PDB entry 7P00 | electron microscopy, 2.71 A resolution | chains B and A of the 6 polymer chains in the assembly

Chain B:
Protein: Guanine nucleotide-binding protein G(I)/G(S)/G(T) subunit beta-1
From: Homo sapiens
UniProt: P62873 (GBB1_HUMAN); residues 2-340 here = UniProt positions 2-340
Amino-acid sequence (354 residues; numbered -13 to 340; the number before each row is that of its first residue; numbers below 1 keep their minus sign (Met-13 is residue -13)):
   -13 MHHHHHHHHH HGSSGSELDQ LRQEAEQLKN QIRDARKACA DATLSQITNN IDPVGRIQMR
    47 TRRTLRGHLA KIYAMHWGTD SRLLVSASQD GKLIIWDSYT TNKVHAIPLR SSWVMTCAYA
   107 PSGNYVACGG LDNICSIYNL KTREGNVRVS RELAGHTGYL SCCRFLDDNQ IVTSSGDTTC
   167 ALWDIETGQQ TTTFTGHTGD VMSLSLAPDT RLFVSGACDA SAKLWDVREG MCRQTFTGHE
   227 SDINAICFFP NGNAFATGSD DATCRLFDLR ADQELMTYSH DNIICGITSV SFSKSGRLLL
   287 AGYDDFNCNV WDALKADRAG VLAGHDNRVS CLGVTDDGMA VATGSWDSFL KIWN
Not modelled in the structure: -13 to 7
Construct notes: initiating methionine (-13); expression tag (-12 to 1)
Curated features (UniProtKB/Swiss-Prot):
  - modified residue: Ser2 (N-acetylserine), His266 (Phosphohistidine)

Chain A:
Protein: Guanine nucleotide-binding protein G(i) subunit alpha-1, Guanine nucleotide-binding protein G(s) subunit alpha isoforms short
From: Homo sapiens
UniProt: chimeric construct of P63096, A0A590UJY2: residues 1-184 from P63096 (GNAI1_HUMAN) positions 1-53 (offset varies); residues 200-377 from A0A590UJY2 positions 50-227 (UniProt number = residue number - 150)
Amino-acid sequence (246 residues; row label = number of the first residue in the row; note: 131 numbers in that range are skipped by the numbering (no residue carries them; nothing is unmodelled there)):
     1 MGCTLSAEDK AAVERSKMIE KQLQKDKQVY RATHRLLLLG ADNSGKSTIV KQ
   184 MRILHGGSGG SGGTSGIFET KFQVDKVNFH MFDVGGQRDE RRKWIQCFND VTAIIFVVDS
   244 SDYNRLQEAL NLFKSIWNNR WLRTISVILF LNKQDLLAEK VLAGKSKIED YFPEFARYTT
   304 PEDATPEPGE DPRVTRAKYF IRDEFLRIST ASGDGRHYCY PHFTCAVDTE NARRIFNDCK
   364 DIILQMNLRE YNLV
Not modelled in the structure: 1-2, 184-199
Construct notes: engineered mutation Glu20 (Asp in P63096), Lys21 (Arg in P63096), Gln22 (Asn in P63096), Gln24 (Arg in P63096), Lys25 (Glu in P63096), Lys27 (Gly in P63096), Gln28 (Glu in P63096), Val29 (Lys in P63096), Tyr30 (Ala in P63096), Arg31 (Ala in P63096), Ala32 (Arg in P63096), Thr33 (Glu in P63096), His34 (Val in P63096), Arg35 (Lys in P63096), Asp42 (Gly in P63096), Asn43 (Glu in P63096), Asp242 (Ala92 in A0A590UJY2), Asp245 (Ser95 in A0A590UJY2), Ala355 (Ile215 in A0A590UJY2), Ile358 (Val218 in A0A590UJY2), Lys363 (Arg223 in A0A590UJY2), Leu367 (Gln227 in A0A590UJY2), Gln368 (Arg228 in A0A590UJY2), Asn370 (His230 in A0A590UJY2), Glu373 (Gln233 in A0A590UJY2), Asn375 (Glu235 in A0A590UJY2), Val377 (Leu237 in A0A590UJY2); linker (185-199)
Curated features (UniProtKB/Swiss-Prot):
  - binding site (Mg(2+)): Ser47
  - lipidation: Gly2 (N-myristoyl glycine), Cys3 (S-palmitoyl cysteine)

Chain B / chain A interface:
Residue-residue contacts (45):
  Gly53(B) - Leu23(A)
  Leu55(B) - Leu23(A)
  Leu55(B) - Asp26(A)
  Leu55(B) - Lys27(A)
  Ala56(B) - Tyr30(A)
  Lys57(B) - Cys230(A)  hydrogen bond (side chain-backbone)
  Lys57(B) - Asn232(A)  hydrogen bond
  Lys57(B) - Asp233(A)
  Tyr59(B) - Gln229(A)  hydrogen bond (side chain-backbone)
  Tyr59(B) - Cys230(A)  hydrogen bond (side chain-backbone)
  Gln75(B) - Cys230(A)
  Asp76(B) - Tyr30(A)
  Lys78(B) - Leu23(A)
  Lys78(B) - Asp26(A)
  Asn88(B) - Val13(A)
  Asn88(B) - Ser16(A)
  Lys89(B) - Ser16(A)  hydrogen bond (backbone-side chain)
  Lys89(B) - Ile19(A)
  Lys89(B) - Glu20(A)  salt bridge
  Lys89(B) - Leu23(A)
  Val90(B) - Arg15(A)  hydrogen bond (backbone-side chain)
  His91(B) - Arg15(A)
  Ala92(B) - Ile19(A)  hydrophobic
  Trp99(B) - Phe215(A)
  Trp99(B) - Cys230(A)
  Trp99(B) - Phe231(A)  hydrophobic
  Leu117(B) - Gln220(A)  hydrogen bond (backbone-side chain)
  Leu117(B) - Trp227(A)  hydrophobic
  Leu117(B) - Phe231(A)  hydrophobic
  Asn119(B) - Gln220(A)  hydrogen bond
  Thr143(B) - Gly219(A)
  Tyr145(B) - Gln220(A)
  Tyr145(B) - Lys226(A)
  Met188(B) - Lys226(A)
  Cys204(B) - Glu223(A)
  Cys204(B) - Lys226(A)
  Asp228(B) - Lys226(A)  salt bridge
  Asp246(B) - Lys226(A)  salt bridge
  Asp290(B) - Arg263(A)  salt bridge
  Asp290(B) - Trp264(A)
  Arg314(B) - Gln229(A)  hydrogen bond
  Arg314(B) - Trp264(A)
  Trp332(B) - Gln229(A)
  Trp332(B) - Asn232(A)
  Trp332(B) - Trp264(A)  hydrophobic
Also at the interface, not in a pair above, chain B (29 interface residues in all): Met101, Gly144, Asp186, Asn230
Also at the interface, not in a pair above, chain A (26 interface residues in all): Ala12, Glu202, Val217, Arg225

Summary:
29 residues of chain B face 26 of chain A across their interface; the contacts include 9 hydrogen bonds and 4
salt bridges. Polar pairs include Lys89(B)-Glu20(A), Asp228(B)-Lys226(A) and Asp246(B)-Lys226(A). UniProt
lists Mg2+-binding residue Ser47(A) on chain A.
Chain B is Guanine nucleotide-binding protein G(I)/G(S)/G(T) subunit beta-1 and chain A is Guanine
nucleotide-binding protein G(i) subunit alpha-1, Guanine nucleotide-binding protein G(s) subunit alpha
isoforms short, both from Homo sapiens; the structure, Human Neurokinin 1 receptor (NK1R) substance P Gq
chimera (mGsqi) complex, was determined by electron microscopy (same publication as 7P02).
